PDB entry 4NXN | X-ray diffraction, 3.54 A resolution | chains A and H of the 21 polymer chains in the assembly

[Chain A]
Molecule: 16S rRNA
Source organism: Thermus thermophilus
Sequence (1522 nucleotides; numbered 0 to 1544 plus 19 insertion-coded residues; 42 numbers in that range are skipped by the numbering (no residue carries them; nothing is unmodelled there); the number before each row is that of its first residue; a row labelled like 190A-190L holds insertion residues (190A, then the next letters in order); numbering starts at 0):
     0 UUUGUUGGAG AGUUUGAUCC UGGCUCAGGG UGAACGCUGG CGGCGUGCCU AAGACAUGCA
    60 AGUCGUGCGG G
    73 CCGCGGGGUU UU
    88 ACUCCG
    95 UGGUC
   101 AGCGGCGGAC GGGUGAGUAA CGCGUGGGU
  129A G
   130 ACCUACCCGG AAGAGGGGGA CAACCCGGGG AAACUCGGGC UAAUCCCCCA UGUGGACCCG
   190 C
190A-190L CCCUUGGGGUGU
   191 GUCCAAAGGG CUUU
   216 GCCCGCUUCC GGAUGGGCCC GCGUCCCAUC AGCUAGUUGG UGGGGUAAUG GCCCACCAAG
   276 GCGACGACGG GUAGCCGGUC UGAGAGGAUG GCCGGCCACA GGGGCACUGA GACACGGGCC
   336 CCACUCCUAC GGGAGGCAGC AGUUAGGAAU CUUCCGCAAU GGGCGCAAGC CUGACGGAGC
   396 GACGCCGCUU GGAGGAAGAA GCCCUUCGGG GUGUAAACUC CUGAA
   442 CCCGGGACGA AACCCCCGAC GA
   474 GGGGACUGAC GGUACCGGG
   494 GUAAUAGCGC CGGCCAACUC CGUGCCAGCA GCCGCGGUAA UACGGAGGGC GCGAGCGUUA
   554 CCCGGAUUCA CUGGGCGUAA AGGGCGUGUA GGCGGCCUGG GGCGUCCCAU GUGAAAGACC
   614 ACGGCUCAAC CGUGGGGGAG CGUGGGAUAC GCUCAGGCUA GACGGUGGGA GAGGGUGGUG
   674 GAAUUCCCGG AGUAGCGGUG AAAUGCGCAG AUACCGGGAG GAACGCCGAU GGCGAAGGCA
   734 GCCACCUGGU CCACCCGUGA CGCUGAGGCG CGAAAGCGUG GGGAGCAAAC CGGAUUAGAU
   794 ACCCGGGUAG UCCACGCCCU AAACGAUGCG CGCUAGGUCU CUGGGUCU
   848 CCUGGGGGCC GAAGCUAACG CGUUAAGCGC GCCGCCUGGG GAGUACGGCC GCAAGGCUGA
   908 AACUCAAAGG AAUUGACGGG GGCCCGCACA AGCGGUGGAG CAUGUGGUUU AAUUCGAAGX
   968 AACGCGAAGA ACCUUACCAG GCCUUGACAU GCUAGG
 1003A G
  1004 AACCCGGGUG AAAGCCUGGG GUGCCCC
1030A-1030D GCGA
  1031 GGGGAGCCCU AGCACAGGUG CUGCAUGGCC GUCGUCAGCU CGUGCCGUGA GGUGUUGGGU
  1091 UAAGUCCCGC AACGAGCGCA ACCCCCGCCG UUAGUUGCCA GCGGUUCGGC CGGGCACUCU
  1151 AACGGGACUG CCCGCGAAA
  1171 GCGGGAGGAA GGAGGGGACG ACGUCUGGUC AGCAUGGCCC UUACGGCCUG GGCGACACAC
  1231 GUGCUACAAU GCCCACUACA AAGCGAUGCC ACCCGGCAAC GGGGAGCUAA UCGCAAAAAG
  1291 GUGGGCCCAG UUCGGAUUGG GGUCUGCAAC CCGACCCCAU GAAGCCGGAA UCGCUAGUAA
  1351 UCGCGGAUCA G
 1361A C
  1362 CAUGCCGCGG UGAAUACGUU CCCGGGCCUU GUACACACXG CCXGUXACGC CAUGGGAGCG
  1422 GGCUCUACCC GAAGUCGCCG GG
  1446 AGCCUACGGG
  1459 CAGGCGCCGA GGGUAGGGCC CGUGACUGGG GCGAAGUCGU AACAAGGUAG CUGUACCGGA
  1519 AGGUGCGGCU GGAUCCACUC CUUUCU
Disordered / not traced: 0-4, 1534-1538
Modified positions: PSU (pseudouridine-5'-monophosphate) at position 516, M2G (N2-dimethylguanosine-5'-monophosphate) at position 966, 5MC (5-methylcytidine-5'-monophosphate) at position 967, 2MG (2N-methylguanosine-5'-monophosphate) at position 1207, 5MC (5-methylcytidine-5'-monophosphate) at position 1400, 4OC (4n,o2'-methylcytidine-5'-monophosphate) at position 1402, 5MC (5-methylcytidine-5'-monophosphate) at position 1404, 5MC (5-methylcytidine-5'-monophosphate) at position 1407, UR3 (3-methyluridine-5'-monophoshate) at position 1498, MA6 (6N-dimethyladenosine-5'-monophoshate) at position 1518, MA6 (6N-dimethyladenosine-5'-monophoshate) at position 1519, PSU (pseudouridine-5'-monophosphate) at position 1540, PSU (pseudouridine-5'-monophosphate) at position 1541
Ion coordination: Mg2+ site 1 near U5 (its only coordinating residue here); Mg2+ site 2: G11, G22; Mg2+ site 3 near G21 (its only coordinating residue here); Mg2+ site 4: C48, G115; Mg2+ site 5 near A53 (its only coordinating residue here); Mg2+ site 6: A59, U387; Mg2+ site 7: G61, U62; Mg2+ site 8: G97, U98; Mg2+ site 9 near G107 (its only coordinating residue here); Mg2+ site 10 near G117 (its only coordinating residue here); Mg2+ site 11: C121, G124, U125; Mg2+ site 12 near U129 (its only coordinating residue here); 101 more Mg2+ sites not listed
Ligand contacts: streptomycin (SRY): U12, U14, C526, G527, C912, A913, A914, A915, C1490, G1491

[Chain H]
Name: ribosomal protein S8
Source organism: Thermus thermophilus
UniProtKB: Q5SHQ2 (RS8_THET8); residue numbers follow UniProt; this construct covers 1-138
Chain sequence (138 residues; each row starts with the number of its first residue):
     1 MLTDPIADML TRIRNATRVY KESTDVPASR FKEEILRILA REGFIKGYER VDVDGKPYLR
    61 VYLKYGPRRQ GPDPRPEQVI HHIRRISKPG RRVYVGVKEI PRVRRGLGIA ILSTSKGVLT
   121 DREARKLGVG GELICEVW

[How chain A and chain H interact]
Pairs across the interface (71):
  C564(A) with Arg91(H), hydrogen bond to the sugar
  C586(A) with Pro89(H), phosphate contact; Gly90(H), sugar contact
  G587(A) with Thr3(H), sugar contact; Pro89(H), phosphate contact; Arg92(H), salt bridge to the phosphate
  G588(A) with Leu2(H), sugar contact; Pro5(H), phosphate contact
  C589(A) with Pro5(H), phosphate contact; Ala28(H), phosphate contact; Ser29(H), phosphate contact
  C590(A) with Ser29(H), phosphate contact; Arg30(H), hydrogen bond to the phosphate
  U591(A) with Arg30(H), salt bridge to the phosphate
  G597(A) with Tyr94(H), hydrogen bond to the base
  U598(A) with Tyr94(H), phosphate contact
  C599(A) with Val95(H), sugar contact; Val97(H), phosphate contact; Ser115(H), base contact; Val129(H), sugar contact; Gly130(H), hydrogen bond to the sugar; Gly131(H), sugar contact
  C600(A) with Gly96(H), phosphate contact; Val97(H), hydrogen bond to the phosphate; Gly128(H), sugar contact
  A640(A) with Ser115(H), hydrogen bond to the base
  U641(A) with Ser115(H), sugar contact
  A642(A) with Ser113(H), hydrogen bond to the sugar; Thr114(H), hydrogen bond to the base; Ser115(H), base contact; Val118(H), sugar contact
  C643(A) with Phe31(H), sugar contact; Arg92(H), sugar contact; Tyr94(H), base contact; Ser113(H), sugar contact; Glu132(H), hydrogen bond to the sugar
  G644(A) with Arg92(H), sugar contact; Tyr94(H), sugar contact
  U652(A) with Lys56(H), phosphate contact
  A653(A) with Lys56(H), salt bridge to the phosphate
  G654(A) with Met1(H), hydrogen bond to the sugar
  A753(A) with Met1(H), base contact
  G755(A) with Met1(H), sugar contact
  G823(A) with Thr3(H), base contact
  C824(A) with Met1(H), hydrogen bond to the sugar
  G825(A) with Asp8(H), hydrogen bond to the sugar; Thr11(H), base contact; Arg12(H), hydrogen bond to the sugar
  C826(A) with Arg12(H), sugar contact; Asn15(H), hydrogen bond to the base
  U827(A) with Asn15(H), sugar contact; Val19(H), sugar contact
  A828(A) with Lys21(H), salt bridge to the phosphate
  A859(A) with Val19(H), base contact
  A860(A) with Arg18(H), sugar contact; Arg75(H), phosphate contact
  G861(A) with Arg75(H), salt bridge to the phosphate
  G874(A) with Asn15(H), base contact
  C875(A) with Thr11(H), base contact; Arg14(H), hydrogen bond to the sugar; Asn15(H), hydrogen bond to the base
  G876(A) with Ala7(H), sugar contact; Thr11(H), hydrogen bond to the sugar; Arg14(H), phosphate contact
  C877(A) with Thr3(H), hydrogen bond to the sugar; Asp4(H), sugar contact; Lys88(H), salt bridge to the phosphate
  G878(A) with Thr3(H), hydrogen bond to the sugar; Lys88(H), phosphate contact; Pro89(H), phosphate contact
  C879(A) with Gly90(H), phosphate contact
Other interface residues (no listed pair), chain H (42 interface residues in all): Lys32, Pro57, Lys116, Gly117

[In short]
Chain A and chain H form an interface of 36 and 42 residues respectively; the contacts include 19 hydrogen
bonds and 6 salt bridges. Polar contacts include G597(A)-Tyr94(H), A640(A)-Ser115(H) and A642(A)-Thr114(H).
Ligands of chain A: streptomycin.
Chain A is 16S rRNA and chain H is ribosomal protein S8, both from Thermus thermophilus; the structure,
Crystal Structure of the 30S ribosomal subunit from a GidB (RsmG) mutant of Thermus thermophilus (HB8) ...,
was determined by X-ray diffraction.
